PDB entry 8T4Y | electron microscopy, 3.58 A resolution | chains A and D of the 4 polymer chains in the assembly

Chain A (and D):
Protein: Potassium/sodium hyperpolarization-activated cyclic nucleotide-gated channel 1
Organism: Homo sapiens
Notes: chain D of this document is another copy of the same molecule, construct and numbering; everything in this record applies to it too
UniProtKB: O60741 (HCN1_HUMAN); numbering as in UniProt (aligned over 1-890)
Amino-acid sequence (890 residues; each row starts with the number of its first residue):
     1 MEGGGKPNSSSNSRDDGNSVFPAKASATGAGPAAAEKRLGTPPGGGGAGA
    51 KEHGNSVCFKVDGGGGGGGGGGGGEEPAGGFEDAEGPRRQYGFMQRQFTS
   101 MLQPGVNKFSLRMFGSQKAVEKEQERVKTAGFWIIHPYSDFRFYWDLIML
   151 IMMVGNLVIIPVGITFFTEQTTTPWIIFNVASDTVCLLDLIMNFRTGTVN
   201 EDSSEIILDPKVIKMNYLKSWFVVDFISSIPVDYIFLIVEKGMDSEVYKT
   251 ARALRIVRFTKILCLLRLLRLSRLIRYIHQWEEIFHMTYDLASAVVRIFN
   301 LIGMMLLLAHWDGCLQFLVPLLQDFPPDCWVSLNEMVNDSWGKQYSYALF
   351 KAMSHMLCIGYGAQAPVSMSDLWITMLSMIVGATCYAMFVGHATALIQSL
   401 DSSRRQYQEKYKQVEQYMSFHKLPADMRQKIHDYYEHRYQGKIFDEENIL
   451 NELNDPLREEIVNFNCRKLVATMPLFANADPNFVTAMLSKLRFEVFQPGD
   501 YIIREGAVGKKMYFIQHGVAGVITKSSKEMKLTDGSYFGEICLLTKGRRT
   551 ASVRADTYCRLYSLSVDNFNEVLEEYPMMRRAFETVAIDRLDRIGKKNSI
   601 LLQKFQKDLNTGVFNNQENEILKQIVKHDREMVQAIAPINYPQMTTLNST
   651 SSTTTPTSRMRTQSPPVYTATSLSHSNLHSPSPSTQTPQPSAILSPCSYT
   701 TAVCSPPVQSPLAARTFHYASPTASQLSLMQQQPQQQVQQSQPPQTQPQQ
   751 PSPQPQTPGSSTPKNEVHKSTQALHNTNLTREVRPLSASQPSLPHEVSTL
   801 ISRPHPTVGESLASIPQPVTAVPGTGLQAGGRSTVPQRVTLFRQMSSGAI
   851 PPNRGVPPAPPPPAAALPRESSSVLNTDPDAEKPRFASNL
Disordered / not traced: 1-107, 130-134, 196-208, 243-251, 636-890
Construct notes: engineered mutation C186 (Phe in O60741), C264 (Ser in O60741), A309 (Cys in O60741)
Small-molecule neighbours: adenosine-3',5'-cyclic-monophosphate (CMP): I503, V522, M530, F538, G539, E540, I541, C542, R548, R549, T550, A551, V553, R590, R593, I594, V633
UniProt features mapped onto this chain:
  - motif: C358 to G362 (Selectivity filter)
  - binding site (3',5'-cyclic AMP): G539, E540, C542, R549, T550, R590, R593
  - glycosylation: N338 (N-linked (GlcNAc...) asparagine)
  - natural variant: G47 (G47V: In DEE24), G72 to G74 (deletion), E85 (E85A: In GEFSP10; uncertain significance), S100 (S100F: In DEE24), F143 (F143Y: In DEE24; uncertain significance), M153 (M153I: In DEE24), L157 (L157V: In GEFSP10; uncertain significance), T171 (T171R: In GEFSP10; uncertain significance), T172 (T172P: In GEFSP10; uncertain significance), M243 (M243R: In GEFSP10), T260 (T260I: In GEFSP10; uncertain significance), K261 (K261E: In DEE24; uncertain significance), 17 further natural variant entries in UniProt
Reported in the primary citation:
  - conformationally variable residues: I284 to V296

How chain A and chain D interact:
Residue-residue contacts (62):
  R112(A) with Q440(D)
  G115(A) with R560(D)
  S116(A) with H517(D)
  D290(A) with Q408(D)
  R297(A) with R404(D)
  L357(A) with I359(D)
  C358(A) with C358(D), hydrophobic; I359(D), hydrophobic
  G360(A) with I359(D); G360(D)
  Q364(A) with F350(D)
  L372(A) with S346(D); Y347(D), hydrophobic
  M376(A) with L349(D); F350(D), hydrophobic; M353(D), hydrophobic
  M379(A) with I359(D), hydrophobic
  I380(A) with M353(D), hydrophobic
  A383(A) with L357(D), hydrophobic
  Y386(A) with Y386(D)
  V390(A) with V390(D), hydrophobic
  G391(A) with T394(D); I397(D)
  H392(A) with I397(D)
  T394(A) with T394(D)
  Q398(A) with Q398(D), hydrogen bond
  S402(A) with K412(D)
  K442(A) with Q416(D); F420(D)
  I443(A) with Q413(D); Q416(D), hydrogen bond (backbone-side chain)
  F444(A) with Q413(D); Q416(D); Y417(D), hydrophobic; F420(D), hydrophobic
  D445(A) with Q413(D)
  I449(A) with Q413(D); V414(D), hydrophobic; Y417(D), hydrophobic
  L450(A) with Y417(D)
  E452(A) with Y434(D); Y435(D); R438(D), salt bridge; Y439(D), hydrogen bond
  L453(A) with Y434(D), hydrophobic; Y435(D), hydrophobic
  N454(A) with Y434(D); V495(D), hydrogen bond (side chain-backbone)
  D455(A) with I502(D)
  P456(A) with F496(D); Y501(D)
  L457(A) with K430(D); I431(D), hydrophobic
  E460(A) with M427(D)
  I461(A) with I431(D), hydrophobic
  F464(A) with K422(D); L423(D), hydrophobic; P424(D)
  N465(A) with H421(D), hydrogen bond
  N482(A) with E505(D); G506(D); A507(D)
Interface residues without a listed pair, chain A (51 interface residues in all): M113, T288, H355, A363, A365, T384, A387, M388, A395, S399, R438, Q440, E459
Interface residues without a listed pair, chain D (52 interface residues in all): I302, S354, Y361, F389, A393, H432, D500, R504, Y558

Overview:
Chain A and chain D form an interface of 51 and 52 residues respectively, with 5 hydrogen bonds and 1 salt
bridge. Among the polar pairs are E452(A)-R438(D), Q398(A)-Q398(D) and I443(A)-Q416(D). Ligands of chain A:
adenosine-3',5'-cyclic-monophosphate. From UniProt: 7 residues binding 3',5'-cyclic AMP on chain A. The paper
reports conformational variability at I284(A).
Both chains are Potassium/sodium hyperpolarization-activated cyclic nucleotide-gated channel 1 (Homo sapiens).
Entry 8T4Y (Human HCN1 F186C S264C C309A bound to cAMP, reconstituted in LMNG + SPL) was determined by
electron microscopy (same publication as 8T50 and 8T4M).
